9CAZ - chains B and D of the 4 polymer chains in the assembly; structure by electron microscopy, 3.88 A resolution.

== Chain B (and D) ==
Name: Glutamate receptor ionotropic, kainate 2
From: Rattus norvegicus
Notes: chain D of this document is another copy of the same molecule, construct and numbering; everything in this record applies to it too
UniProt: P42260 (GRIK2_RAT); residues 1-908 here = UniProt positions 1-908
Chain sequence (908 residues; row label = number of the first residue in the row):
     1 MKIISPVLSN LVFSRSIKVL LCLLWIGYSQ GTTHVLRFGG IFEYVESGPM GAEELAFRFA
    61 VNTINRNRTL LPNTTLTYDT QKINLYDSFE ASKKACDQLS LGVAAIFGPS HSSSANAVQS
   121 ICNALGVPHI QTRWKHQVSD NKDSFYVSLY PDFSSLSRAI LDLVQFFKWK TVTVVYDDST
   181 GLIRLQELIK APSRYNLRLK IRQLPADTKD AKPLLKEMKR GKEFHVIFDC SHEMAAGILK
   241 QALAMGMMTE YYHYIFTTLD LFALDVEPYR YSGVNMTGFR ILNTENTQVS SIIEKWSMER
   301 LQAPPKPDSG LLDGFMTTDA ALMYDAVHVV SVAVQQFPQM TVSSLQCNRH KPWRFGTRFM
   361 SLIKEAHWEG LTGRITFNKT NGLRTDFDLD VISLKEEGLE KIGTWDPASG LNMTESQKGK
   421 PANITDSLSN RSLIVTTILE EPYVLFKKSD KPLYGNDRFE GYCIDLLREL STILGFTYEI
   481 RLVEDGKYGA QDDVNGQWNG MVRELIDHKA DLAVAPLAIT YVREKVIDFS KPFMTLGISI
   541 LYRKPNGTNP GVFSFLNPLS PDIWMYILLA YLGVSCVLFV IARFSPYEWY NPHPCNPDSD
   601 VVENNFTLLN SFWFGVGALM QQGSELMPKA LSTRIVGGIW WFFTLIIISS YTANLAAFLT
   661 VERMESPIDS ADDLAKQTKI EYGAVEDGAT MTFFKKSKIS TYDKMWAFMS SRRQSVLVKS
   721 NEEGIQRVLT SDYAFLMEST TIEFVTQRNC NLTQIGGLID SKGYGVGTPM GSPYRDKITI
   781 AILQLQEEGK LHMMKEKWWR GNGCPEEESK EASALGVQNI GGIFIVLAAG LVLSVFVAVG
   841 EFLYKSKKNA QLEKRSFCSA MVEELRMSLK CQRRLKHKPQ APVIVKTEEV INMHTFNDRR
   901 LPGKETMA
Not modelled in the structure: 1-32, 416-428, 585-631, 844-908 (chain D: 1-32, 416-431, 581-632, 842-908)
Cystine bridges: Cys96-Cys347
Covalently attached groups: N-acetylglucosamine (NAG) linked to Asn275, Asn412
Curated features (UniProtKB/Swiss-Prot):
  - binding site (L-glutamate): Pro516, Ala518, Arg523, Ala689, Thr690, Glu738
  - modified residue (Phosphoserine): Ser846, Ser868
  - glycosylation (N-linked (GlcNAc...) asparagine): Asn67, Asn73, Asn275, Asn378, Asn412, Asn423, Asn430, Asn546, Asn751
  - cross-link: Lys886 (Glycyl lysine isopeptide (Lys-Gly) (interchain with G-Cter in SUMO1))
  - natural variant: Ile567 (I567C: In RNA edited version), Tyr571 (Y571C: In RNA edited version), Gln621 (Q621R: In RNA edited version)
  - mutagenesis: Asn751 (N751Q: Loss of glycosylation), Val883 (V883A: Abolishes interaction with KLHL17. Abolishes actinfilin-mediated degradation), Ile884 (I884A: Abolishes interaction with KLHL17. Abolishes actinfilin-mediated degradation), Lys886 (K886R: Abolishes sumoylation. Loss of kainate-mediated endocytosis)

== How chain B and chain D interact ==
Residue-residue contacts - 22 pairs, chain B then chain D:
  Lys216(B) - Tyr271(D)
  Lys219(B) - Glu250(D)  salt bridge
  Lys219(B) - Ser272(D)  hydrogen bond (side chain-backbone)
  Ala244(B) - Pro268(D)
  Ala244(B) - Tyr271(D)
  Ala244(B) - Ser272(D)  hydrogen bond (backbone-backbone)
  Met245(B) - Tyr271(D)
  Met245(B) - Ser272(D)
  Gly246(B) - Thr249(D)
  Thr249(B) - Gly246(D)
  Thr249(B) - Thr249(D)
  Glu250(B) - Lys219(D)  salt bridge
  Tyr251(B) - Tyr251(D)
  Pro268(B) - Ala244(D)
  Tyr271(B) - Lys212(D)
  Tyr271(B) - Ala244(D)
  Tyr271(B) - Met245(D)
  Ser272(B) - Lys219(D)  hydrogen bond (backbone-side chain)
  Ser272(B) - Ala244(D)  hydrogen bond (side chain-backbone)
  Ser272(B) - Met245(D)
  Gly273(B) - Lys219(D)
  Glu396(B) - Lys216(D)  salt bridge
Also at the interface, not in a pair above, chain B (16 interface residues in all): Lys212, Leu243, Met248
Also at the interface, not in a pair above, chain D (17 interface residues in all): Leu243, Met248, Tyr252, Gly273, Glu396

== Overview ==
16 residues of chain B face 17 of chain D across their interface; the contacts include 4 hydrogen bonds and 3
salt bridges. Polar contacts include Lys219(B)-Glu250(D), Glu396(B)-Lys216(D) and Lys219(B)-Ser272(D).
N-acetylglucosamine is covalently linked to Asn275(B) and Asn412(B).
Chain B and chain D are both Glutamate receptor ionotropic, kainate 2 (Rattus norvegicus); the structure,
Structure of kainate receptor Gluk2 in apo state, was determined by electron microscopy, deposited together
with 9C5Y, 9C5Z, 9C60 and 8GC5.
